7JYB - chains A and B of the 4 polymer chains in the assembly; structure by X-ray diffraction, 2.76 A resolution.

== Chain A (and B) ==
Name: Alkanesulfonate monooxygenase
Source organism: Pseudomonas fluorescens
Notes: EC 1.14.14.5; chain B of this document is another copy of the same molecule, construct and numbering; everything in this record applies to it too
UniProt: Q3K9A1 (Q3K9A1_PSEPF); residue numbers follow UniProt; this construct covers 1-381
Chain sequence (404 residues; numbered -22 to 381; the number before each row is that of its first residue; numbers below 1 keep their minus sign (Met-22 is residue -22)):
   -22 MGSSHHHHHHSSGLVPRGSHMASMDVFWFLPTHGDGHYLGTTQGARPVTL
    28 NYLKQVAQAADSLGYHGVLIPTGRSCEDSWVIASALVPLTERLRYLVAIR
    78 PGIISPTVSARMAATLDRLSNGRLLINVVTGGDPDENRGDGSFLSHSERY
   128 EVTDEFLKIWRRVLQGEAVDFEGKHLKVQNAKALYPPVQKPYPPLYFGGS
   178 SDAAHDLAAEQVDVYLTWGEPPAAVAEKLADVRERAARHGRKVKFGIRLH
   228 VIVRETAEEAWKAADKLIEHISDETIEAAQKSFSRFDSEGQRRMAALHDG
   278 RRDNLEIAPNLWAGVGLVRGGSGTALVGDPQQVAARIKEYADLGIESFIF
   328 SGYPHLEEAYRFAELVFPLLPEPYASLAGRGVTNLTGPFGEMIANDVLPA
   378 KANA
Unresolved in the structure: -22 to -1, 357-381 (chain B: -22 to -1, 251-280, 357-381)
Sequence notes: initiating methionine (-22); expression tag (-21 to 0)
Residues lining bound ligands: FMN (flavin mononucleotide): Pro48, Thr49, Arg77, Asn104, Val105, Val106, Thr107, Gly108, Gly109, His123, Tyr127, Gly175, Gly176, Ser177, Ser178, Ala181, Leu193, Thr194, Trp195, Arg225, Asp264, Ser265, Glu266, Gly267
What the authors report for this chain:
  - conformationally variable residues (loop rearrangement): Val295 to Gly300

== Interface between chain A and chain B ==
Residue-residue contacts (79):
  Thr9(A) with Tyr162(B)
  His10(A) with Tyr162(B)
  Leu27(A) with Leu96(B)
  Arg51(A) with Arg88(B); Lys159(B); Leu161(B)
  Ser52(A) with Tyr162(B), hydrogen bond (backbone-side chain)
  Cys53(A) with Tyr162(B)
  Glu54(A) with Thr92(B), hydrogen bond; Arg95(B), salt bridge; Tyr162(B)
  Asp55(A) with Met89(B); Thr92(B), hydrogen bond (backbone-side chain)
  Val58(A) with Ser61(B); Met89(B); Thr92(B); Leu93(B)
  Ile59(A) with Thr92(B); Leu96(B), hydrophobic
  Ser61(A) with Val58(B); Ser61(B); Ala62(B)
  Ala62(A) with Ser61(B); Pro65(B)
  Pro65(A) with Ala62(B)
  Ile80(A) with Ile81(B); Ser82(B), hydrogen bond (backbone-backbone); Val85(B), hydrophobic
  Ile81(A) with Ile80(B); Ile81(B), hydrophobic
  Ser82(A) with Ile80(B), hydrogen bond (backbone-backbone); Asp117(B), hydrogen bond (side chain-backbone)
  Thr84(A) with Gly116(B), hydrogen bond (side chain-backbone); Asp117(B)
  Val85(A) with Ile80(B), hydrophobic
  Arg88(A) with Arg51(B); Asp117(B), salt bridge
  Met89(A) with Asp55(B); Val58(B)
  Thr92(A) with Glu54(B), hydrogen bond; Asp55(B), hydrogen bond (side chain-backbone); Val58(B); Ile59(B)
  Leu93(A) with Val58(B), hydrophobic
  Arg95(A) with Glu54(B), salt bridge
  Leu96(A) with Leu27(B); Val58(B), hydrophobic; Ile59(B), hydrophobic
  Asp112(A) with Asn157(B), hydrogen bond
  Arg115(A) with Val155(B); Gln156(B), hydrogen bond (backbone-backbone)
  Gly116(A) with Thr84(B), hydrogen bond (backbone-side chain); Val155(B); Gln156(B), hydrogen bond (backbone-backbone); Asn157(B); Ala158(B)
  Asp117(A) with Ser82(B), hydrogen bond (backbone-side chain); Thr84(B); Arg88(B), salt bridge
  Gly118(A) with Lys154(B); Val155(B)
  Phe120(A) with Lys154(B)
  Lys154(A) with Gly118(B); Phe120(B)
  Val155(A) with Arg115(B); Gly116(B); Gly118(B)
  Gln156(A) with Arg115(B), hydrogen bond (backbone-backbone); Gly116(B), hydrogen bond (backbone-backbone); Phe120(B)
  Asn157(A) with Asp112(B)
  Ala158(A) with Gly116(B)
  Lys159(A) with Arg51(B)
  Leu161(A) with Arg51(B)
  Tyr162(A) with Thr9(B); His10(B); Ser52(B), hydrogen bond (side chain-backbone); Cys53(B); Glu54(B)
Other interface residues (no listed pair), chain A (41 interface residues in all): Val25, Trp57, Leu66
Other interface residues (no listed pair), chain B (41 interface residues in all): Val25, Trp57, Leu66

== Summary ==
Chain A and chain B each contribute 41 residues to their interface, with 17 hydrogen bonds and 4 salt bridges.
Polar contacts include Glu54(A)-Arg95(B), Arg88(A)-Asp117(B) and Ser52(A)-Tyr162(B). Ligands of chain A:
flavin mononucleotide. From the paper: conformational variability at Val295(A).
Both chains are Alkanesulfonate monooxygenase (Pseudomonas fluorescens). Entry 7JYB (Binary soak structure of
alkanesulfonate monooxygenase MsuD from Pseudomonas fluorescens with FMN) was determined by X-ray diffraction
together with 7JV3, 7JW9, 7K14 and 7K64 from the same study.
